8HDP - chains A and B of the 5 polymer chains in the assembly; structure by electron microscopy, 3.20 A resolution.

[Chain A]
Protein: Chimeric miniGs
Organism: Homo sapiens
UniProt: P63092 (GNAS2_HUMAN); the construct lacks a stretch of the UniProt sequence, so the offset changes along the chain: 1-66 = UniProt 1-66; 67-115 = UniProt 205-253; 116-245 = UniProt 264-393
Chain sequence (246 residues; each row starts with the number of its first residue; note: 100 numbers in that range are skipped by the numbering (no residue carries them; nothing is unmodelled there)):
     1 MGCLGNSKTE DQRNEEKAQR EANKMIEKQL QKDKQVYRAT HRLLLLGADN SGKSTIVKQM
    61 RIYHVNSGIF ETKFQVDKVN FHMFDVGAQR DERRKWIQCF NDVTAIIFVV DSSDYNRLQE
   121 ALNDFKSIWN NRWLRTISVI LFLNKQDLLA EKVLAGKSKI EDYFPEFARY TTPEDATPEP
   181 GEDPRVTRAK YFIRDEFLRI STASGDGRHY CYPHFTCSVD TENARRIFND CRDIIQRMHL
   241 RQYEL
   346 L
Not modelled in the structure: 1-8
Construct notes: conflict Met25 (Lys in P63092), Asp49 (Gly in P63092), Asn50 (Glu in P63092), Tyr63 (Leu in P63092), Ala88 (Gly226 in P63092), Asp111 (Ala249 in P63092), Asp114 (Ser252 in P63092), Asp124 (Leu272 in P63092), Ser218 (Ala366 in P63092), Ala224 (Ile372 in P63092), Ile227 (Val375 in P63092)

[Chain B]
Protein: Guanine nucleotide-binding protein G(I)/G(S)/G(T) subunit beta-1
Organism: Homo sapiens
UniProt: P62873 (GBB1_HUMAN); numbering as in UniProt (aligned over 2-340)
Chain sequence (345 residues; each row starts with the number of its first residue; numbers below 1 keep their minus sign (Met-4 is residue -4)):
    -4 MGSLLQSELD QLRQEAEQLK NQIRDARKAC ADATLSQITN NIDPVGRIQM RTRRTLRGHL
    56 AKIYAMHWGT DSRLLVSASQ DGKLIIWDSY TTNKVHAIPL RSSWVMTCAY APSGNYVACG
   116 GLDNICSIYN LKTREGNVRV SRELAGHTGY LSCCRFLDDN QIVTSSGDTT CALWDIETGQ
   176 QTTTFTGHTG DVMSLSLAPD TRLFVSGACD ASAKLWDVRE GMCRQTFTGH ESDINAICFF
   236 PNGNAFATGS DDATCRLFDL RADQELMTYS HDNIICGITS VSFSKSGRLL LAGYDDFNCN
   296 VWDALKADRA GVLAGHDNRV SCLGVTDDGM AVATGSWDSF LKIWN
Not modelled in the structure: -4 to 2
Construct notes: cloning artifact (-4 to 1)
UniProt features mapped onto this chain:
  - modified residue: Ser2 (N-acetylserine), His266 (Phosphohistidine)
  - natural variant: Leu30 (L30F: In MRD42; uncertain significance), Arg52 (R52G: In MRD42), Gly64 (G64V: In MRD42), Asp76 (D76E: In MRD42; D76G: In MRD42), Gly77 (G77S: In MRD42), Lys78 (K78R: In MRD42), Ile80 (I80N: In MRD42; I80T: In MRD42), His91 (H91R: In MRD42; uncertain significance), Ala92 (A92T: In MRD42), Pro94 (P94S: In MRD42), Leu95 (L95P: In MRD42), Arg96 (R96L: In MRD42), 5 further natural variant entries in UniProt

[How chain A and chain B interact]
Residue-residue contacts - 51 pairs, chain A then chain B:
  Asn23(A) with Lys89(B)
  Ile26(A) with Lys89(B); Val90(B)
  Glu27(A) with Lys89(B)
  Leu30(A) with Lys78(B); Lys89(B)
  Asp33(A) with Lys78(B), salt bridge
  Lys34(A) with Leu55(B)
  Tyr37(A) with Leu55(B), hydrophobic; Ala56(B); Asp76(B)
  Asn66(A) with Arg96(B); Ser97(B)
  Ser67(A) with Asp118(B), hydrogen bond (side chain-backbone); Ile120(B)
  Gly68(A) with Asn119(B)
  Ile69(A) with Trp99(B)
  Phe84(A) with Trp99(B)
  Val86(A) with Leu117(B), hydrophobic
  Ala88(A) with Asn119(B)
  Gln89(A) with Leu117(B), hydrogen bond (side chain-backbone); Asn119(B), hydrogen bond; Gly144(B); Tyr145(B), hydrogen bond (side chain-backbone)
  Arg90(A) with Gly162(B)
  Glu92(A) with Asp186(B)
  Arg94(A) with Cys204(B); Asp228(B), salt bridge
  Lys95(A) with Tyr145(B); Met188(B); Cys204(B), hydrogen bond; Asp228(B), salt bridge; Asn230(B)
  Gln98(A) with Tyr59(B); Arg314(B); Trp332(B)
  Cys99(A) with Lys57(B), hydrogen bond (backbone-side chain); Tyr59(B), hydrogen bond; Gln75(B); Trp99(B); Met101(B), hydrophobic; Leu117(B), hydrophobic
  Phe100(A) with Trp99(B); Leu117(B), hydrophobic
  Asn101(A) with Lys57(B); Trp332(B)
  Asp102(A) with Lys57(B), salt bridge
  Arg132(A) with Cys271(B); Asp290(B), salt bridge
  Trp133(A) with Asp290(B); Arg314(B)
Other interface residues (no listed pair), chain A (32 interface residues in all): Gln19, Arg20, Ala22, Arg38, Trp96, Val103
Other interface residues (no listed pair), chain B (39 interface residues in all): Ile80, Thr87, Asn88, His91, Ala92, Thr143, Thr164, Thr184, Gly185, Asp246

[Summary]
The interface between chain A and chain B involves 32 residues on one side and 39 on the other; the contacts
include 7 hydrogen bonds and 5 salt bridges. Polar pairs include Asp33(A)-Lys78(B), Arg94(A)-Asp228(B) and
Lys95(A)-Asp228(B).
Here chain A is Chimeric miniGs and chain B is Guanine nucleotide-binding protein G(I)/G(S)/G(T) subunit
beta-1, both from Homo sapiens. Entry 8HDP (Structure of A2BR bound to endogenous agonists adenosine) was
determined by electron microscopy (same publication as 8HDO).
